2GAL - chains A and B; structure by X-ray diffraction, 2.00 A resolution.

Chain A (and B):
Protein: Galectin-7
Source organism: Homo sapiens
Notes: chain B of this document is another copy of the same molecule, construct and numbering; everything in this record applies to it too
UniProtKB: P47929 (LEG7_HUMAN); numbering as in UniProt (aligned over 1-135)
Amino-acid sequence (135 residues; each row starts with the number of its first residue):
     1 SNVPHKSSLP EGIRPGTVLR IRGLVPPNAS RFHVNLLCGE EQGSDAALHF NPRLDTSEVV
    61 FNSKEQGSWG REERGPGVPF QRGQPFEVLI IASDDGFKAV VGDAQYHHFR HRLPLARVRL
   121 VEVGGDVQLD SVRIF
Unresolved in the structure: 1-2 (chain B: 1-3)
Ligand contacts: beta-D-galactopyranose (GAL): H49, N51, R53, V60, N62, W69, E72

How chain A and chain B interact:
Residue-residue contacts - 32 pairs, chain A then chain B:
  R14(A) with D94(B); D95(B), salt bridge
  P15(A) with P15(B), hydrophobic; S93(B); D94(B)
  G16(A) with G16(B); I91(B); A92(B); S93(B); K98(B), hydrogen bond (backbone-side chain)
  V18(A) with V18(B), hydrophobic; I91(B), hydrophobic
  R20(A) with G102(B), hydrogen bond (side chain-backbone); D103(B), salt bridge
  R22(A) with E87(B), salt bridge; D103(B), salt bridge
  E87(A) with R22(B), salt bridge
  I91(A) with G16(B)
  A92(A) with G16(B)
  K98(A) with G16(B), hydrogen bond (side chain-backbone); F135(B), hydrogen bond (side chain-backbone)
  V100(A) with F135(B), hydrophobic
  D103(A) with R20(B), salt bridge; R22(B), salt bridge; R133(B), salt bridge; F135(B)
  R133(A) with D103(B), salt bridge
  F135(A) with I91(B), hydrophobic; K98(B), hydrogen bond (backbone-side chain); V100(B), hydrophobic; D103(B); Q105(B)
Also at the interface, not in a pair above, chain A (20 interface residues in all): T17, L89, S93, D94, D95, A104
Also at the interface, not in a pair above, chain B (22 interface residues in all): R14, T17, L89, A104

Overview:
Chain A and chain B form an interface of 20 and 22 residues respectively; the contacts include 5 hydrogen
bonds and 9 salt bridges. Polar contacts include R14(A)-D95(B), R20(A)-D103(B) and R22(A)-E87(B). Ligands of
chain A: beta-D-galactopyranose.
Both chains are Galectin-7 (Homo sapiens). Entry 2GAL (Crystal structure of human galectin-7 in complex with
galactose) was determined by X-ray diffraction together with 1BKZ, 3GAL, 4GAL and 5GAL from the same study.
